8KDB - chains E and F of the 7 polymer chains in the assembly; structure by electron microscopy, 2.70 A resolution.

Chain E (and F):
Molecule: Phosphoprotein
From: Human respirovirus 3
Notes: chain F of this document is another copy of the same molecule, construct and numbering; everything in this record applies to it too
Reference sequence: O89234 (O89234_9MONO); residue numbers follow UniProt; this construct covers 1-603
Amino-acid sequence (609 residues; numbered 1 to 609; the number before each row is that of its first residue):
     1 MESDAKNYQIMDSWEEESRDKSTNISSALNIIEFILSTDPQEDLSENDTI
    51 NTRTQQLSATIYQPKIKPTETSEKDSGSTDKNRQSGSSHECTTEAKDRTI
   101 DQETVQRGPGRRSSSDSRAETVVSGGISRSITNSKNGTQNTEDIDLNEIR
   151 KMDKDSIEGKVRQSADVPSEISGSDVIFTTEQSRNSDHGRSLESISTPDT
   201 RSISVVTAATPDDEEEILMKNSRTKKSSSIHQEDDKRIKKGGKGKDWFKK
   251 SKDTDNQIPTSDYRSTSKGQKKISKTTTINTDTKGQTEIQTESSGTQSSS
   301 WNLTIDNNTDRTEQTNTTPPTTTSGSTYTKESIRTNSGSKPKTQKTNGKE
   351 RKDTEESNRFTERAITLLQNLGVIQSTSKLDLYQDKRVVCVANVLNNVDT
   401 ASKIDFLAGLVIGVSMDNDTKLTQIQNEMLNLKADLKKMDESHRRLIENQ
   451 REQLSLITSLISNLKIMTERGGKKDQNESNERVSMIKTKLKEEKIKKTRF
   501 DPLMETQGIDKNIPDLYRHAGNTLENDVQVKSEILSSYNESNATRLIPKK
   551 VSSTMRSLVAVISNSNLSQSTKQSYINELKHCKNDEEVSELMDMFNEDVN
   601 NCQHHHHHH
Unresolved in the structure: 1-434, 473-609 (chain F: 1-433, 468-609)
Construct notes: expression tag (604-609)

How chain E and chain F interact:
Residue-residue contacts (22):
  Met-439(E) with Met-439(F), hydrophobic; Asp-440(F)
  Ser-442(E) with Arg-444(F)
  His-443(E) with His-443(F); Arg-444(F)
  Gln-450(E) with Ile-447(F), hydrogen bond (side chain-backbone); Arg-451(F); Leu-454(F)
  Gln-453(E) with Arg-451(F); Leu-454(F); Ser-455(F)
  Leu-454(E) with Leu-454(F), hydrophobic
  Ile-457(E) with Leu-454(F), hydrophobic; Thr-458(F)
  Leu-460(E) with Ile-461(F), hydrophobic; Ser-462(F)
  Ile-461(E) with Ile-461(F), hydrophobic
  Leu-464(E) with Leu-464(F), hydrophobic; Ile-466(F), hydrophobic; Met-467(F), hydrophobic
  Met-467(E) with Ile-466(F); Met-467(F), hydrophobic
Also at the interface, not in a pair above, chain E (16 interface residues in all): Leu-436, Leu-446, Ile-447, Leu-456, Thr-468
Also at the interface, not in a pair above, chain F (16 interface residues in all): Leu-436, Ile-457

Summary:
The chain E/chain F interface involves 16 residues from each chain, with 1 hydrogen bond. The hydrogen-bonded
pair is Gln-450(E)/Ile-447(F).
Both chains are Phosphoprotein (Human respirovirus 3). Entry 8KDB (Cryo-EM structure of the human
parainfluenza virus hPIV3 L-P polymerase in dimeric form) was determined by electron microscopy together with
8KDC from the same study.
